PDB entry 7NAS | electron microscopy, 3.31 A resolution | chains A and P of the 14 polymer chains in the assembly

[Chain A]
Molecule: 16S rRNA
From: Escherichia coli (strain K12)
Sequence (1542 nucleotides; each row starts with the number of its first residue):
     1 AAAUUGAAGAGUUUGAUCAUGGCUCAGAUUGAACGCUGGCGGCAGGCCUA
    51 ACACAUGCAAGUCGAACGGUAACAGGAAGAAGCUUGCUUCUUUGCUGACG
   101 AGUGGCGGACGGGUGAGUAAUGUCUGGGAAACUGCCUGAUGGAGGGGGAU
   151 AACUACUGGAAACGGUAGCUAAUACCGCAUAACGUCGCAAGACCAAAGAG
   201 GGGGACCUUCGGGCCUCUUGCCAUCGGAUGUGCCCAGAUGGGAUUAGCUA
   251 GUAGGUGGGGUAACGGCUCACCUAGGCGACGAUCCCUAGCUGGUCUGAGA
   301 GGAUGACCAGCCACACUGGAACUGAGACACGGUCCAGACUCCUACGGGAG
   351 GCAGCAGUGGGGAAUAUUGCACAAUGGGCGCAAGCCUGAUGCAGCCAUGC
   401 CGCGUGUAUGAAGAAGGCCUUCGGGUUGUAAAGUACUUUCAGCGGGGAGG
   451 AAGGGAGUAAAGUUAAUACCUUUGCUCAUUGACGUUACCCGCAGAAGAAG
   501 CACCGGCUAACUCCGUGCCAGCAGCCXCGGUAAUACGGAGGGUGCAAGCG
   551 UUAAUCGGAAUUACUGGGCGUAAAGCGCACGCAGGCGGUUUGUUAAGUCA
   601 GAUGUGAAAUCCCCGGGCUCAACCUGGGAACUGCAUCUGAUACUGGCAAG
   651 CUUGAGUCUCGUAGAGGGGGGUAGAAUUCCAGGUGUAGCGGUGAAAUGCG
   701 UAGAGAUCUGGAGGAAUACCGGUGGCGAAGGCGGCCCCCUGGACGAAGAC
   751 UGACGCUCAGGUGCGAAAGCGUGGGGAGCAAACAGGAUUAGAUACCCUGG
   801 UAGUCCACGCCGUAAACGAUGUCGACUUGGAGGUUGUGCCCUUGAGGCGU
   851 GGCUUCCGGAGCUAACGCGUUAAGUCGACCGCCUGGGGAGUACGGCCGCA
   901 AGGUUAAAACUCAAAUGAAUUGACGGGGGCCCGCACAAGCGGUGGAGCAU
   951 GUGGUUUAAUUCGAUGXAACGCGAAGAACCUUACCUGGUCUUGACAUCCA
  1001 CGGAAGUUUUCAGAGAUGAGAAUGUGCCUUCGGGAACCGUGAGACAGGUG
  1051 CUGCAUGGCUGUCGUCAGCUCGUGUUGUGAAAUGUUGGGUUAAGUCCCGC
  1101 AACGAGCGCAACCCUUAUCCUUUGUUGCCAGCGGUCCGGCCGGGAACUCA
  1151 AAGGAGACUGCCAGUGAUAAACUGGAGGAAGGUGGGGAUGACGUCAAGUC
  1201 AUCAUGGCCCUUACGACCAGGGCUACACACGUGCUACAAUGGCGCAUACA
  1251 AAGAGAAGCGACCUCGCGAGAGCAAGCGGACCUCAUAAAGUGCGUCGUAG
  1301 UCCGGAUUGGAGUCUGCAACUCGACUCCAUGAAGUCGGAAUCGCUAGUAA
  1351 UCGUGGAUCAGAAUGCCACGGUGAAUACGUUCCCGGGCCUUGUACACACC
  1401 GCCCGUXACACCAUGGGAGUGGGUUGCAAAAGAAGUAGGUAGCUUAACCU
  1451 UCGGGAGGGCGCUUACCACUUUGUGAUUCAUGACUGGGGUGAAGUCGUAA
  1501 CAAGGUAACCGUAGGGGAACCUGCGGUUGGAUCACCUCCUUA
Not modelled in the structure: 931-1386, 1393-1502, 1541-1542
Modified / non-standard residues: PSU (pseudouridine-5'-monophosphate) at position 516, G7M (N7-methyl-guanosine-5'-monophosphate) at position 527, 2MG (2N-methylguanosine-5'-monophosphate) at position 966, 5MC (5-methylcytidine-5'-monophosphate) at position 967, 2MG (2N-methylguanosine-5'-monophosphate) at position 1207, 4OC (4n,o2'-methylcytidine-5'-monophosphate) at position 1402, 5MC (5-methylcytidine-5'-monophosphate) at position 1407, UR3 (3-methyluridine-5'-monophoshate) at position 1498, 2MG (2N-methylguanosine-5'-monophosphate) at position 1516, MA6 (6N-dimethyladenosine-5'-monophoshate) at position 1518, MA6 (6N-dimethyladenosine-5'-monophoshate) at position 1519
Bound ions: Mg2+ site 1 near G21 (its only coordinating residue here); Mg2+ site 2 near G41 (its only coordinating residue here); Mg2+ site 3: C48, G115; Mg2+ site 4 near A53 (its only coordinating residue here); Mg2+ site 5 near A59 (its only coordinating residue here); Mg2+ site 6: A109, G331; Mg2+ site 7 near G111 (its only coordinating residue here); Mg2+ site 8: G145, G177, A197; Mg2+ site 9 near A174 (its only coordinating residue here); Mg2+ site 10: G299, G558; Mg2+ site 11: A306, C307; Mg2+ site 12 near C328 (its only coordinating residue here); 17 more Mg2+ sites not listed

[Chain P]
Name: 30S ribosomal protein S16
From: Escherichia coli (strain K12)
UniProtKB: P0A7T3 (RS16_ECOLI); residue numbers follow UniProt; this construct covers 1-82
Amino-acid sequence (82 residues; each row starts with the number of its first residue):
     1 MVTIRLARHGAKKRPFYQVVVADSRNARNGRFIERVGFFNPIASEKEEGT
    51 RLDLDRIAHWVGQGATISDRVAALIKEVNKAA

[How chain A and chain P interact]
Residue-residue contacts (69; chain A residue first):
  C43(A) / Ala-11(P)  phosphate contact
  A44(A) / Ala-11(P)  phosphate contact
  A44(A) / Lys-12(P)  hydrogen bond to the phosphate
  C110(A) / Arg-25(P)  hydrogen bond to the sugar
  G111(A) / Arg-25(P)  sugar contact
  G134(A) / Met-1(P)  hydrogen bond to the base
  G134(A) / Arg-25(P)  hydrogen bond to the base
  C135(A) / Met-1(P)  hydrogen bond to the base
  C136(A) / Met-1(P)  sugar contact
  C136(A) / Gly-64(P)  hydrogen bond to the sugar
  U137(A) / Gly-64(P)  sugar contact
  G227(A) / Gln-63(P)  base contact
  A228(A) / Gln-63(P)  sugar contact
  U229(A) / Val-2(P)  sugar contact
  U229(A) / Asp-23(P)  sugar contact
  U229(A) / Ile-33(P)  sugar contact
  G230(A) / Arg-31(P)  salt bridge to the phosphate
  A309(A) / Asn-29(P)  sugar contact
  A309(A) / Gly-30(P)  phosphate contact
  A309(A) / Arg-31(P)  phosphate contact
  G310(A) / Gly-30(P)  phosphate contact
  G310(A) / Arg-31(P)  hydrogen bond to the phosphate
  C311(A) / Arg-31(P)  salt bridge to the phosphate
  A325(A) / Arg-25(P)  base contact
  A374(A) / Tyr-17(P)  hydrogen bond to the sugar
  A374(A) / Arg-70(P)  hydrogen bond to the phosphate
  U375(A) / Leu-6(P)  hydrogen bond to the sugar
  U375(A) / Tyr-17(P)  sugar contact
  U375(A) / Arg-28(P)  hydrogen bond to the base
  U375(A) / Arg-70(P)  salt bridge to the phosphate
  G376(A) / Arg-5(P)  phosphate contact
  G376(A) / Leu-6(P)  hydrogen bond to the phosphate
  G376(A) / Arg-28(P)  sugar contact
  G376(A) / Ser-68(P)  hydrogen bond to the phosphate
  G376(A) / Arg-70(P)  phosphate contact
  G377(A) / Thr-3(P)  phosphate contact
  G377(A) / Arg-5(P)  salt bridge to the phosphate
  G377(A) / Ser-24(P)  sugar contact
  U390(A) / Arg-28(P)  hydrogen bond to the sugar
  G391(A) / Arg-8(P)  salt bridge to the phosphate
  G391(A) / Arg-28(P)  salt bridge to the phosphate
  C392(A) / Arg-8(P)  salt bridge to the phosphate
  C392(A) / Lys-12(P)  phosphate contact
  C392(A) / Lys-13(P)  hydrogen bond to the phosphate
  A393(A) / Lys-12(P)  salt bridge to the phosphate
  A393(A) / Lys-13(P)  salt bridge to the phosphate
  G449(A) / Ile-42(P)  sugar contact
  A451(A) / Arg-70(P)  salt bridge to the phosphate
  A452(A) / Arg-70(P)  base contact
  A452(A) / Ala-73(P)  sugar contact
  U473(A) / Lys-76(P)  salt bridge to the phosphate
  G474(A) / Lys-76(P)  salt bridge to the phosphate
  C483(A) / Lys-13(P)  hydrogen bond to the sugar
  G616(A) / Glu-47(P)  hydrogen bond to the sugar
  G617(A) / Arg-14(P)  hydrogen bond to the sugar
  G617(A) / Lys-46(P)  phosphate contact
  C618(A) / Arg-14(P)  hydrogen bond to the sugar
  C618(A) / Lys-46(P)  phosphate contact
  C623(A) / Ala-11(P)  sugar contact
  C624(A) / Gly-10(P)  hydrogen bond to the phosphate
  U625(A) / His-9(P)  phosphate contact
  U625(A) / Gly-10(P)  phosphate contact
  U625(A) / Phe-16(P)  phosphate contact
  U625(A) / Gln-18(P)  phosphate contact
  G626(A) / Gln-18(P)  hydrogen bond to the phosphate
  G626(A) / Arg-35(P)  salt bridge to the phosphate
  G626(A) / Arg-51(P)  hydrogen bond to the sugar
  G627(A) / Arg-35(P)  salt bridge to the phosphate
  G627(A) / Arg-51(P)  salt bridge to the phosphate
Interface residues without a listed pair, chain A (41 interface residues in all): G112, G450, A608
Interface residues without a listed pair, chain P (43 interface residues in all): Pro-15, Asn-26, Ala-27, Phe-32, Phe-38, Pro-41, Trp-60, Gly-62, Val-71

[In short]
The interface between chain A and chain P involves 41 residues on one side and 43 on the other, with 22
hydrogen bonds and 15 salt bridges. Polar contacts include G134(A)/Met-1(P), G134(A)/Arg-25(P) and
C135(A)/Met-1(P). The Mg2+ site 3 is built by C48(A) and G115(A).
Chain A is 16S rRNA and chain P is 30S ribosomal protein S16, both from Escherichia coli (strain K12); the
structure, Bacterial 30S ribosomal subunit assembly complex state A (multibody refinement for body domain of
30S ribosome), was determined by electron microscopy (same publication as 7AF3, 7AF5, 7AF8, 7AFA, 7AFD, 7AFH
and 17 further entries).
